PDB entry 7FF8 | X-ray diffraction, 2.80 A resolution | chains A and B

Chain A (and B):
Protein: cAMP-activated global transcriptional regulator Vfr
Source organism: Pseudomonas aeruginosa PAO1
Notes: chain B of this document is another copy of the same molecule, construct and numbering; everything in this record applies to it too
UniProt: P55222 (VFR_PSEAE); residue numbers follow UniProt; this construct covers 5-214
Amino-acid sequence (210 residues; each row starts with the number of its first residue):
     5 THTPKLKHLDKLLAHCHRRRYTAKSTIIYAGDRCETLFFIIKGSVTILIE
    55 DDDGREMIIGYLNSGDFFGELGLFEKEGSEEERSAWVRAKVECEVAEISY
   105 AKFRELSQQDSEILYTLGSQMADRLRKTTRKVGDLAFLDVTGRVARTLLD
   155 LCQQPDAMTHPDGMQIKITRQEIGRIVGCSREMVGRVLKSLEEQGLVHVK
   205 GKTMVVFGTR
Not modelled in the structure: 5-8, 80-85, 212-214 (chain B: 5-17, 80-84, 113-114, 213-214)
Construct notes: conflict Glu-85 (Gln in P55222)
Metal / ion sites: gold ion site 1 near Cys-20 (its only coordinating residue here); gold ion site 2 near Cys-183 (its only coordinating residue here)
Residues lining bound ligands:
  - triethylphosphanuidylgold(1+) (AUF): Leu-152, Leu-153, Cys-156, Gln-157, Met-168, Val-210, Phe-211
  - adenosine-3',5'-cyclic-monophosphate (CMP): Ile-32, Ile-51, Ile-63, Leu-66, Phe-72, Gly-73, Glu-74, Leu-75, Gly-76, Glu-86, Arg-87, Ser-88, Ala-89, Val-91, Tyr-104, Arg-128, Thr-132
Swiss-Prot annotation at these positions:
  - DNA-binding region: Arg-174 to Lys-193 (H-T-H motif)
  - binding site (3',5'-cyclic AMP): Arg-59, Glu-60, Gly-73 to Leu-75, Arg-87, Ser-88, Thr-132, Thr-133, Arg-179, Arg-185
From the paper describing this entry:
  - gold ion coordination: Cys-20, Cys-183
  - conformationally variable residues (side-chain flip): Cys-183

Interface between chain A and chain B:
Contacting residue pairs (63):
  Ile-53(A) / Thr-133(B)
  Ile-53(A) / Gly-137(B)
  Glu-54(A) / Arg-134(B)  hydrogen bond (backbone-side chain)
  Asp-55(A) / Gly-137(B)
  Asp-55(A) / Phe-141(B)
  Asp-56(A) / Asp-138(B)
  Asp-56(A) / Leu-142(B)
  Met-61(A) / Val-136(B)  hydrophobic
  Met-61(A) / Gly-137(B)
  Met-61(A) / Ala-140(B)  hydrophobic
  Ile-63(A) / Thr-133(B)
  Leu-75(A) / Ala-126(B)  hydrophobic
  Leu-75(A) / Arg-130(B)
  Leu-77(A) / Tyr-119(B)
  Phe-78(A) / Tyr-119(B)  hydrophobic
  Phe-78(A) / Gly-122(B)
  Phe-78(A) / Ser-123(B)
  Glu-79(A) / Ser-123(B)
  Arg-108(A) / Tyr-119(B)
  Ser-111(A) / Tyr-119(B)  hydrogen bond
  Leu-118(A) / Leu-118(B)  hydrophobic
  Tyr-119(A) / Leu-77(B)  hydrophobic
  Tyr-119(A) / Phe-78(B)  hydrophobic
  Tyr-119(A) / Arg-108(B)
  Tyr-119(A) / Ser-111(B)  hydrogen bond
  Tyr-119(A) / Leu-118(B)  hydrophobic
  Gly-122(A) / Phe-78(B)
  Gly-122(A) / Met-125(B)
  Ser-123(A) / Phe-78(B)
  Met-125(A) / Met-125(B)  hydrophobic
  Met-125(A) / Leu-129(B)
  Ala-126(A) / Leu-75(B)  hydrophobic
  Ala-126(A) / Met-125(B)
  Arg-128(A) / Leu-129(B)
  Leu-129(A) / Leu-75(B)  hydrophobic
  Leu-129(A) / Arg-128(B)
  Leu-129(A) / Leu-129(B)  hydrophobic
  Arg-130(A) / Leu-75(B)  hydrogen bond (side chain-backbone)
  Arg-130(A) / Glu-85(B)
  Arg-130(A) / Glu-86(B)
  Thr-132(A) / Leu-129(B)
  Thr-132(A) / Thr-133(B)
  Thr-132(A) / Val-136(B)
  Lys-135(A) / Val-136(B)
  Val-136(A) / Ile-63(B)  hydrophobic
  Val-136(A) / Thr-132(B)
  Val-136(A) / Lys-135(B)
  Val-136(A) / Val-136(B)  hydrophobic
  Val-136(A) / Leu-139(B)  hydrophobic
  Gly-137(A) / Ile-53(B)
  Leu-139(A) / Val-136(B)  hydrophobic
  Leu-139(A) / Ala-140(B)  hydrophobic
  Leu-139(A) / Arg-147(B)  hydrogen bond (backbone-side chain)
  Ala-140(A) / Met-61(B)  hydrophobic
  Ala-140(A) / Arg-147(B)
  Ala-140(A) / Gly-182(B)
  Phe-141(A) / Asp-55(B)
  Phe-141(A) / Arg-59(B)
  Phe-141(A) / Met-61(B)  hydrophobic
  Phe-141(A) / Gly-182(B)
  Gly-178(A) / Phe-141(B)
  Gly-182(A) / Phe-141(B)
  Cys-183(A) / Phe-141(B)
Interface residues without a listed pair, chain A (35 interface residues in all): Ser-88, Phe-107, Ser-115, Thr-133
Interface residues without a listed pair, chain B (41 interface residues in all): Glu-54, Glu-60, Gly-76, Ser-88, Phe-107, Gln-112, Val-181

In short:
35 residues of chain A face 41 of chain B across their interface; the contacts include 5 hydrogen bonds. Polar
contacts include Glu-54(A)/Arg-134(B), Ser-111(A)/Tyr-119(B) and Arg-130(A)/Leu-75(B). Ligands of chain A:
adenosine-3',5'-cyclic-monophosphate and triethylphosphanuidylgold(1+). From UniProt: 11 residues binding
3',5'-cyclic AMP on chain A. The paper reports gold ion coordination by Cys-20(A) and Cys-183(A);
conformational variability at Cys-183(A).
Chain A and chain B are both cAMP-activated global transcriptional regulator Vfr (Pseudomonas aeruginosa
PAO1); the structure, Pseudomonas aeruginosa Virulence Factor Regulator with cAMP ligand and
Cl(triethylphosphine)gold(I), was determined by X-ray diffraction (same publication as 7FEW, 7FF0 and 7FF9).
